PDB entry 6WDO | electron microscopy, 3.60 A resolution | chains I and K of the 20 polymer chains in the assembly

# Chain I
Molecule: Calcium uniporter protein, mitochondrial
Organism: Homo sapiens
UniProtKB: Q8NE86 (MCU_HUMAN), isoform Q8NE86-3; residues 74-346 here correspond to UniProt positions 25-297 (UniProt number = residue number - 49)
Amino-acid sequence (273 residues; numbered 74 to 346; the number before each row is that of its first residue):
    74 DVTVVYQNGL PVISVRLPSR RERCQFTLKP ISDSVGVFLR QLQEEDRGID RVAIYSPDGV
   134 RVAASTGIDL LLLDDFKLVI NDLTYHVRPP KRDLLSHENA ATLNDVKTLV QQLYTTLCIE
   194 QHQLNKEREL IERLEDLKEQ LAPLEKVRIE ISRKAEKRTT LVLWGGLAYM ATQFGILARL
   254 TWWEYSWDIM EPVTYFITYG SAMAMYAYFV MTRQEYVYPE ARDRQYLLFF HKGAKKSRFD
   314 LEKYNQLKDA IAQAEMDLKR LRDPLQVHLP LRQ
Bound ions: Ca2+: E264 (shared with E264(K) of chain K; 1 residue of chain M; 1 residue of chain O)

# Chain K
Molecule: Calcium uniporter protein, mitochondrial
Organism: Homo sapiens
UniProtKB: Q8NE86 (MCU_HUMAN); residues 74-341 here = UniProt positions 74-341
Amino-acid sequence (268 residues; row label = number of the first residue in the row):
    74 DVTVVYQNGL PVISVRLPSR RERCQFTLKP ISDSVGVFLR QLQEEDRGID RVAIYSPDGV
   134 RVAASTGIDL LLLDDFKLVI NDLTYHVRPP KRDLLSHENA ATLNDVKTLV QQLYTTLCIE
   194 QHQLNKEREL IERLEDLKEQ LAPLEKVRIE ISRKAEKRTT LVLWGGLAYM ATQFGILARL
   254 TWWEYSWDIM EPVTYFITYG SAMAMYAYFV MTRQEYVYPE ARDRQYLLFF HKGAKKSRFD
   314 LEKYNQLKDA IAQAEMDLKR LRDPLQVH
Bound ions: Ca2+: E264 (shared with E264(I) of chain I; 1 residue of chain M; 1 residue of chain O)
Swiss-Prot annotation at these positions:
  - region: T285 to V290 (Juxtamembrane helix)
  - motif: W260 to Y268 (Selectivity filter)
  - binding site (Ca(2+)): E264
  - modified residue: S92 (Phosphoserine), C97 (S-glutathionyl cysteine), K332 (N6-acetyllysine)
Reported in the primary citation:
  - mutagenesis - D123R: decreased localization

# Interface between chain I and chain K
Residue-residue contacts (60):
  N81(I) - L143(K)
  N81(I) - L146(K)
  L83(I) - L143(K)  hydrophobic
  R93(I) - R124(K)
  R93(I) - R134(K)
  E95(I) - Y128(K)  hydrogen bond
  E95(I) - R134(K)  salt bridge
  R96(I) - V133(K)
  R96(I) - R134(K)  hydrogen bond (backbone-backbone)
  C97(I) - R134(K)
  Q98(I) - V133(K)
  Q98(I) - R134(K)  hydrogen bond (backbone-backbone)
  Q98(I) - A136(K)  hydrogen bond (backbone-backbone)
  F99(I) - A136(K)  hydrophobic
  T100(I) - T139(K)
  Q114(I) - S138(K)  hydrogen bond
  E118(I) - R134(K)  salt bridge
  E118(I) - A136(K)
  E118(I) - A137(K)  hydrogen bond (side chain-backbone)
  V179(I) - L176(K)  hydrophobic
  L182(I) - L176(K)  hydrophobic
  Y187(I) - I104(K)
  C191(I) - I104(K)  hydrophobic
  L236(I) - Y279(K)  hydrogen bond (backbone-side chain)
  L236(I) - F282(K)  hydrophobic
  W237(I) - V283(K)
  M243(I) - Y272(K)
  M243(I) - A275(K)
  M243(I) - M276(K)
  A244(I) - M276(K)  hydrophobic
  Q246(I) - Y272(K)
  F247(I) - F269(K)  hydrophobic
  L250(I) - F269(K)
  A251(I) - F269(K)  hydrophobic
  W255(I) - P265(K)
  W255(I) - V266(K)  hydrophobic
  W260(I) - D261(K)
  W260(I) - E264(K)
  W260(I) - P265(K)  hydrophobic
  D261(I) - D261(K)
  E264(I) - E264(K)
  T267(I) - Y268(K)
  V290(I) - E288(K)
  Y291(I) - Y279(K)
  Y291(I) - F282(K)  hydrophobic
  Y291(I) - E288(K)
  P292(I) - F282(K)
  P292(I) - E288(K)
  R295(I) - F282(K)
  R295(I) - R286(K)  hydrogen bond (side chain-backbone)
  K332(I) - Q326(K)
  R335(I) - Q326(K)
  R335(I) - D330(K)  salt bridge
  V340(I) - K199(K)  hydrogen bond (backbone-side chain)
  V340(I) - D330(K)
  H341(I) - K199(K)
  L342(I) - R333(K)
  L342(I) - L334(K)  hydrophobic
  P343(I) - Q339(K)
  R345(I) - M329(K)
Other interface residues (no listed pair), chain I (44 interface residues in all): L90, L186, G239, L240, I270
Other interface residues (no listed pair), chain K (39 interface residues in all): S129, G132, V135, N172, V179, Q287

# Summary
Chain I and chain K form an interface of 44 and 39 residues respectively; the contacts include 9 hydrogen
bonds and 3 salt bridges. Among the polar pairs are E95(I)-R134(K), E118(I)-R134(K) and R335(I)-D330(K).
E264(I) and E264(K) coordinate Ca2+. From UniProt: Ca2+-binding residue E264(K) on chain K. The paper reports
that D123R of chain K reduces localization.
Chain I is Calcium uniporter protein, mitochondrial and chain K is Calcium uniporter protein, mitochondrial,
both from Homo sapiens; the structure, Cryo-EM structure of mitochondrial calcium uniporter holocomplex in
high Ca2+, was determined by electron microscopy, deposited together with 6WDN.
